8GHC - chains A and B; structure by electron microscopy, 2.30 A resolution.

# Chain A (and B)
Name: Polyunsaturated fatty acid lipoxygenase ALOX12
Source organism: Homo sapiens
Notes: EC 1.13.11.-, 1.13.11.31, 1.13.11.33, 3.3.2.-; chain B of this document is another copy of the same molecule, construct and numbering; everything in this record applies to it too
UniProtKB: P18054 (LOX12_HUMAN); numbering as in UniProt (aligned over 2-663)
Sequence (669 residues; each row starts with the number of its first residue; numbers below 1 keep their minus sign (Met-5 is residue -5)):
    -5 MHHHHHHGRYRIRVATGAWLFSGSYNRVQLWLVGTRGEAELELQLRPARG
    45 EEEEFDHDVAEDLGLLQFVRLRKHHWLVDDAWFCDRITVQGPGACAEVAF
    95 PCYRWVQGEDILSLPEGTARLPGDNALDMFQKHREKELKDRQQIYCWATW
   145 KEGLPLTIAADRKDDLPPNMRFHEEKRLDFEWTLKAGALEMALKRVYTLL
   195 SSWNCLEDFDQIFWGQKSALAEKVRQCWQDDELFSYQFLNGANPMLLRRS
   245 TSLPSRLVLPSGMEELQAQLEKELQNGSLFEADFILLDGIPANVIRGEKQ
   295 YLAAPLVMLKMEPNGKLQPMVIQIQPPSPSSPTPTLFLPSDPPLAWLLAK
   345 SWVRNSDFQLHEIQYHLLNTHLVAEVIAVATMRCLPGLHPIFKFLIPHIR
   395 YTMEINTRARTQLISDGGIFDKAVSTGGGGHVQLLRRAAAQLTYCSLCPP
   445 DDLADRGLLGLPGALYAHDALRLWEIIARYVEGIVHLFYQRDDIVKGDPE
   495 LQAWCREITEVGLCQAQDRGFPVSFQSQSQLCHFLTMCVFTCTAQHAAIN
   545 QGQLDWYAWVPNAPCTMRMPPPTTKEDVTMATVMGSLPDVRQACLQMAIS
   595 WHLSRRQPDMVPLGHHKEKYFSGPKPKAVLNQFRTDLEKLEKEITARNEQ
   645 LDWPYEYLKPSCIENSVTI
Disordered / not traced: -5 to 1 (chain B: -5 to 1, 156-169)
Construct notes: initiating methionine (-5); expression tag (-4 to 1); variant Ser322 (Asn in P18054)
Metal / ion sites: Fe2+: His360, His365, His540, Ile663
Curated features (UniProtKB/Swiss-Prot):
  - binding site (Fe cation): His360, His365, His540, Asn544, Ile663
  - modified residue: Ser246 (Phosphoserine)
  - natural variant: Asp134 (D134H: Does not affect lipoxygenase activity), Glu259 (E259K: Does not affect lipoxygenase activity), Gln261 (Q261R: Does not affect lipoxygenase activity), Ser322 (N322S: Does not affect lipoxygenase activity; this construct carries the variant)
  - mutagenesis: His355 (H355Q: No effect on arachidonate 12(S)-lipoxygenase activity), His360 (H360Q/Y: Complete loss of arachidonate 12(S)-lipoxygenase activity), His365 (H365Q: Complete loss of arachidonate 12(S)-lipoxygenase activity), His383 (H383Q: Alteredarachidonate 12(S)-lipoxygenase activity and protein expression), His392 (H392Q: No effect on arachidonate 12(S)-lipoxygenase activity), Lys416 (K416Q: Reduced arachidonate 12(S)-lipoxygenase activity. No effect on the stereoselectivity of the oxygenation reaction), Ala417 (A417I: Reduced arachidonate 12(S)-lipoxygenase activity. Alters the stereoselectivity of the oxygenation reaction), Val418 (V418M: No effect onarachidonate 12(S)-lipoxygenase activity. No effect on the stereoselectivity of the oxygenation reaction), His540 (H540Q: Complete loss of arachidonate 12(S)-lipoxygenase activity)
From the paper describing this entry:
  - mutagenesis - R189A/R290A/K416A/R585A, R189D/R290L/K416Q/R585H, L589F: abolished catalytic activity
  - mutagenesis - L589A: unchanged catalytic activity
  - mutagenesis - L589F: unchanged stability

# How chain A and chain B interact
Residue-residue contacts - 39 pairs, chain A then chain B:
  Leu183(A) - Leu193(B)  hydrophobic
  Leu183(A) - Gln205(B)
  Glu184(A) - Trp208(B)
  Ala186(A) - Val190(B)  hydrophobic
  Ala186(A) - Leu193(B)  hydrophobic
  Leu187(A) - Gln205(B)
  Leu187(A) - Ile206(B)  hydrophobic
  Leu187(A) - Trp208(B)  hydrophobic
  Lys188(A) - Trp208(B)
  Arg189(A) - Ala186(B)
  Arg189(A) - Arg189(B)
  Val190(A) - Ala186(B)  hydrophobic
  Val190(A) - Leu187(B)  hydrophobic
  Val190(A) - Val190(B)  hydrophobic
  Val190(A) - Cys588(B)
  Val190(A) - Ala592(B)
  Tyr191(A) - Ile206(B)  hydrogen bond (side chain-backbone)
  Tyr191(A) - Trp208(B)
  Tyr191(A) - Cys588(B)
  Tyr191(A) - Met591(B)  hydrogen bond
  Tyr191(A) - Trp595(B)
  Thr192(A) - Trp595(B)
  Leu193(A) - Lys179(B)  hydrogen bond (backbone-side chain)
  Leu193(A) - Ala182(B)
  Leu193(A) - Leu183(B)
  Leu194(A) - Phe174(B)
  Leu194(A) - Trp176(B)  hydrophobic
  Leu194(A) - Lys179(B)
  Leu194(A) - Leu183(B)  hydrophobic
  Leu194(A) - His596(B)
  Ser195(A) - His596(B)
  Ser196(A) - Lys170(B)  hydrogen bond (side chain-backbone)
  Gln205(A) - Trp208(B)
  Gln205(A) - Trp595(B)
  Gln205(A) - Arg599(B)
  Trp208(A) - Trp208(B)  hydrogen bond (backbone-side chain)
  Trp208(A) - Gly209(B)
  Trp208(A) - Gln210(B)
  Trp208(A) - Trp595(B)  hydrophobic
Interface residues without a listed pair, chain A (17 interface residues in all): Ala182, Ile206
Interface residues without a listed pair, chain B (23 interface residues in all): Leu194

# In short
17 residues of chain A face 23 of chain B across their interface, with 5 hydrogen bonds. Polar pairs include
Tyr191(A)-Ile206(B), Tyr191(A)-Met591(B) and Leu193(A)-Lys179(B). The paper reports that
R189A/R290A/K416A/R585A, R189D/R290L/K416Q/R585H and L589F of chain A abolish catalytic activity; L589A of
chain A leaves catalytic activity unchanged.
Both chains are Polyunsaturated fatty acid lipoxygenase ALOX12 (Homo sapiens). Entry 8GHC (The structure of
h12-LOX in dimeric form) was determined by electron microscopy (same publication as 8GHB, 8GHD and 8GHE).
